PDB entry 5NG5 | electron microscopy, 6.50 A resolution (low resolution: residue-level contacts below are approximate; hydrogen-bond / salt-bridge calls are withheld) | chains A and I of the 15 polymer chains in the assembly

[Chain A]
Name: Multidrug efflux pump subunit AcrA
From: Escherichia coli
UniProtKB: P0AE06 (ACRA_ECOLI); residues 25-397 here = UniProt positions 25-397
Sequence (373 residues; row label = number of the first residue in the row):
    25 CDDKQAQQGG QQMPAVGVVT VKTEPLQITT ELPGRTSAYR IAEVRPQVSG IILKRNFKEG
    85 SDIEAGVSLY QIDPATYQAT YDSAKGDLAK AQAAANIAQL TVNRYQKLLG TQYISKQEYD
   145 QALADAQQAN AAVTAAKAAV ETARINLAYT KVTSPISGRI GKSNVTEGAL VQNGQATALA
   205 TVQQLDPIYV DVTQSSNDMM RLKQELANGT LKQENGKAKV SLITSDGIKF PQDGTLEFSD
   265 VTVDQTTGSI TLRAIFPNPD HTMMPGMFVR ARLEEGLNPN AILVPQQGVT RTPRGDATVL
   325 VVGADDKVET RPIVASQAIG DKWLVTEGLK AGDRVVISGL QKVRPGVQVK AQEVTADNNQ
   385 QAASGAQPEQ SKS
Not modelled in the structure: 25-37, 378-397
Differences from the reference sequence: conflict Met223 (Phe in P0AE06), Met224 (Leu in P0AE06), Met287 (Leu in P0AE06), Met288 (Leu in P0AE06)
Curated features (UniProtKB/Swiss-Prot):
  - lipidation: Cys25 (N-palmitoyl cysteine)

[Chain I]
Name: Outer membrane protein TolC
From: Escherichia coli
UniProtKB: P02930 (TOLC_ECOLI); residues -21 to 471 here correspond to UniProt positions 1-493 (UniProt number = residue number + 22)
Sequence (493 residues; row label = number of the first residue in the row; numbers below 1 keep their minus sign (Met-21 is residue -21)):
   -21 MKKLLPILIG LSLSGFSSLS QAENLMQVYQ QARLSNPELR KSAADRDAAF EKINEARSPL
    39 LPQLGLGADY TYSNGYRDAN GINSNATSAS LQLTQSIFDM SKWRALTLQE KAAGIQDVTY
    99 QTDQQTLILN TATAYFNVLN AIDVLSYTQA QKEAIYRQLD QTTQRFNVGL VAITDVQNAR
   159 AQYDTVLANE VTARNNLDNA VEQLRQITGN YYPELAALNV ENFKTDKPQP VNALLKEAEK
   219 RNLSLLQARL SQDLAREQIR QAQDGHLPTL DLTASTGISD TSYSGSKTRG AAGTQYDDSN
   279 MGQNKVGLSF SLPIYQGGMV NSQVKQAQYN FVGASEQLES AHRSVVQTVR SSFNNINASI
   339 SSINAYKQAV VSAQSSLDAM EAGYSVGTRT IVDVLDATTT LYNAKQELAN ARYNYLINQL
   399 NIKSALGTLN EQDLLALNNA LSKPVSTNPE NVAPQTPEQN AIADGYAPDS PAPVVQQTSA
   459 RTTTSNGHNP FRN
Not modelled in the structure: -21 to 0, 429-471

[How chain A and chain I interact]
Residue-residue contacts (10):
  Arg128(A) with Val364(I); Thr366(I)
  Lys131(A) with Val364(I)
  Leu132(A) with Ala360(I); Gly361(I); Val364(I); Thr366(I)
  Tyr137(A) with Asp356(I); Ala357(I); Ala360(I)
Also at the interface, not in a pair above, chain A (6 interface residues in all): Tyr129, Thr135
Also at the interface, not in a pair above, chain I (9 interface residues in all): Ser353, Gly365, Arg367

[In short]
The interface between chain A and chain I involves 6 residues on one side and 9 on the other.
Chain A is Multidrug efflux pump subunit AcrA and chain I is Outer membrane protein TolC, both from
Escherichia coli; the structure, multi-drug efflux; membrane transport; RND superfamily; Drug resistance, was
determined by electron microscopy (same publication as 5O66, 5V5S and 5NC5).
